Entry 6URO (electron microscopy, 3.60 A resolution); this record covers chains A and C of the 6 polymer chains in the assembly.

[Chain A]
Name: Cleavage and polyadenylation specificity factor subunit 1
Organism: Homo sapiens
UniProt: Q10570 (CPSF1_HUMAN); residues 1-1443 here = UniProt positions 1-1443
Amino-acid sequence (1443 residues; each row starts with the number of its first residue):
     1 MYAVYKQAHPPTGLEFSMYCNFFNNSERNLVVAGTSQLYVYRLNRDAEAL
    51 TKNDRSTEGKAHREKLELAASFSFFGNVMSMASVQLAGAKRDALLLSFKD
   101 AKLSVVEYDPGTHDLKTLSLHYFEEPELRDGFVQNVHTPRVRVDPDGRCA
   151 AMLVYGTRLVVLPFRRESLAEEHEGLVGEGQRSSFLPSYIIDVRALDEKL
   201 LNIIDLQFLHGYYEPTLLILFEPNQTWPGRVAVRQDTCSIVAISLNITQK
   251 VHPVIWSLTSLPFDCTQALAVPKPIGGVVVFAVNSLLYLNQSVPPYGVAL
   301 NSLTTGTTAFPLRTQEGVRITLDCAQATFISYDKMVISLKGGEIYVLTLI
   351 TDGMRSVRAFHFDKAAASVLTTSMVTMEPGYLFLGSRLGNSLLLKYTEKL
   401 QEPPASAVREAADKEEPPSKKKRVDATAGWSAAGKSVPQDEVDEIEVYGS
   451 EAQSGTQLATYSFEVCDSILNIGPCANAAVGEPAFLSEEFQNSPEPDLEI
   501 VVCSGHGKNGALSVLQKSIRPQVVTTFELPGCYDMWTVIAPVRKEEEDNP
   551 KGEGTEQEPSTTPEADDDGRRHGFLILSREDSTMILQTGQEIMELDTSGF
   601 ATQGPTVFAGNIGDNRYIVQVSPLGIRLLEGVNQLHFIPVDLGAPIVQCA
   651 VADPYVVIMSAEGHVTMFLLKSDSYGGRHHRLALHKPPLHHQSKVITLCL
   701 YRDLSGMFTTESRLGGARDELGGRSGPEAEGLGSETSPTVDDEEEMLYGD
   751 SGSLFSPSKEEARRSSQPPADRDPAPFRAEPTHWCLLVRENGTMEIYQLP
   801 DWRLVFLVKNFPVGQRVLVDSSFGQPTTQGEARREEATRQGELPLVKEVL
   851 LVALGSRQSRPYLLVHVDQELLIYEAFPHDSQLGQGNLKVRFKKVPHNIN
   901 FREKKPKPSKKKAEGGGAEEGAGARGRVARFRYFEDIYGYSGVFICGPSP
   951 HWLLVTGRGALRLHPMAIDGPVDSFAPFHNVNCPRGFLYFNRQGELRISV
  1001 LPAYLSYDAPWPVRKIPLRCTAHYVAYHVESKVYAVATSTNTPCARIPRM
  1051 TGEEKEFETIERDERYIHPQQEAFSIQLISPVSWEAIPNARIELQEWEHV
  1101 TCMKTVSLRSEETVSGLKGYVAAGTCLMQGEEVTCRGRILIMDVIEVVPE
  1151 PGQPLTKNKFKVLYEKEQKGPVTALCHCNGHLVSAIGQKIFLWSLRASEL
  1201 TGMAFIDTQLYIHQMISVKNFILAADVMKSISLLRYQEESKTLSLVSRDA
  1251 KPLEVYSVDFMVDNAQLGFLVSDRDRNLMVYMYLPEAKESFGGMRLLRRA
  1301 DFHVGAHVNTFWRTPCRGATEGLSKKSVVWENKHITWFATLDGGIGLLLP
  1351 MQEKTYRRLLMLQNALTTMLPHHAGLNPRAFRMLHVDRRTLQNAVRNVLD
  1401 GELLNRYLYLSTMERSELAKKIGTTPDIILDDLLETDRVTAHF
Disordered / not traced: 50-62, 166-182, 401-457, 542-568, 674-678, 712-779, 823-841, 904-925, 1318-1327, 1387-1392
Swiss-Prot annotation at these positions:
  - motif: K893 to P908 (Nuclear localization signal)
  - modified residue (Phosphoserine): S756, S766
  - natural variant: Y5 to F1443 (deletion: In MYP27), Q620 to F1443 (deletion: In MYP27), D1275 (D1275Y: In MYP27; uncertain significance)

[Chain C]
Name: Cleavage and polyadenylation specificity factor subunit 4
Organism: Homo sapiens
UniProt: O95639 (CPSF4_HUMAN), isoform O95639-2; numbering as in UniProt (aligned over 1-244)
Amino-acid sequence (250 residues; each row starts with the number of its first residue):
     1 MQEIIASVDHIKFDLEIAVEQQLGAQPLPFPGMDKSGAAVCEFFLKAACG
    51 KGGMCPFRHISGEKTVVCKHWLRGLCKKGDQCEFLHEYDMTKMPECYFYS
   101 KFGECSNKECPFLHIDPESKIKDCPWYDRGFCKHGPLCRHRHTRRVICVN
   151 YLVGFCPEGPSCKFMHPRFELPMGTTEQPPLPQQTQPPAKQRTPQVIGVM
   201 QSQNSSAGNRGPRPLEQVTCYKCGEKGHYANRCTKGHLAFLSGQHHHHHH
Disordered / not traced: 117-250
Sequence notes: expression tag (245-250)
Ion coordination: Zn2+ site 1: C41, C55, H59; Zn2+ site 2: C68, C82, H86; Zn2+ site 3: C96, C110, H114
Swiss-Prot annotation at these positions:
  - zinc finger: K35 to S61 (C3H1-type 1), G62 to D89 (C3H1-type 2), M90 to P117 (C3H1-type 3), E118 to H142 (C3H1-type 4), T143 to F169 (C3H1-type 5)
  - modified residue: S202 (Phosphoserine)

[Chain A / chain C interface]
Pairs across the interface (53; chain A residue first):
  L498(A) - I5(C)  hydrophobic
  V1029(A) - M1(C)  hydrophobic
  V1029(A) - I4(C)  hydrophobic
  S1107(A) - M1(C)
  L1117(A) - E3(C)
  R1136(A) - E109(C)  salt bridge
  K1169(A) - P111(C)
  H1177(A) - E3(C)  salt bridge
  F1191(A) - Y88(C)
  W1193(A) - Y88(C)
  G1202(A) - Y88(C)
  G1202(A) - D89(C)
  M1203(A) - Y88(C)
  F1205(A) - W71(C)  hydrophobic
  F1205(A) - L72(C)
  F1205(A) - Y88(C)  hydrophobic
  D1207(A) - R73(C)
  D1207(A) - G74(C)
  V1218(A) - V8(C)  hydrophobic
  K1219(A) - I11(C)  hydrogen bond (side chain-backbone)
  K1219(A) - F13(C)
  K1219(A) - E16(C)  salt bridge
  F1221(A) - L15(C)  hydrophobic
  F1221(A) - V19(C)  hydrophobic
  R1235(A) - V19(C)  hydrogen bond (side chain-backbone)
  Q1237(A) - A39(C)
  Q1237(A) - E42(C)
  K1241(A) - D89(C)
  T1242(A) - A39(C)
  S1244(A) - G37(C)
  S1244(A) - A39(C)
  L1245(A) - G37(C)  hydrogen bond (backbone-backbone)
  V1262(A) - F13(C)  hydrophobic
  N1264(A) - I11(C)
  A1265(A) - F13(C)
  A1265(A) - D14(C)  hydrogen bond (backbone-backbone)
  L1267(A) - L15(C)  hydrophobic
  Y1283(A) - L15(C)  hydrophobic
  P1285(A) - L23(C)
  E1286(A) - L23(C)
  W1312(A) - Q2(C)
  R1313(A) - Q2(C)
  R1313(A) - A6(C)
  R1313(A) - V8(C)
  T1314(A) - I5(C)
  T1314(A) - A6(C)
  P1315(A) - I5(C)
  P1315(A) - A6(C)
  N1332(A) - H10(C)
  N1332(A) - I11(C)
  H1334(A) - A6(C)
  H1334(A) - S7(C)
  H1334(A) - V8(C)
Other interface residues (no listed pair), chain A (44 interface residues in all): T1105, K1189, A1204, S1240, V1246, D1263, Q1266, F1269, G1292
Other interface residues (no listed pair), chain C (34 interface residues in all): K12, A18, G24, Q26, A38, V40, R58

[Summary]
The interface between chain A and chain C involves 44 residues on one side and 34 on the other; the contacts
include 4 hydrogen bonds and 3 salt bridges. Among the polar pairs are R1136(A)-E109(C), H1177(A)-E3(C) and
K1219(A)-E16(C).
Here chain A is Cleavage and polyadenylation specificity factor subunit 1 and chain C is Cleavage and
polyadenylation specificity factor subunit 4, both from Homo sapiens. Entry 6URO (Cryo-EM structure of human
CPSF160-WDR33-CPSF30-PAS RNA-CstF77 complex) was determined by electron microscopy together with 6URG from the
same study.
